4K65 - chains A and B; structure by X-ray diffraction, 2.90 A resolution.

Chain A:
Name: Hemagglutinin
Organism: Influenza A virus
UniProt: A8HWY8 (A8HWY8_9INFA); residues 5-324 here correspond to UniProt positions 17-336 (UniProt number = residue number + 12)
Sequence (321 residues; each row starts with the number of its first residue):
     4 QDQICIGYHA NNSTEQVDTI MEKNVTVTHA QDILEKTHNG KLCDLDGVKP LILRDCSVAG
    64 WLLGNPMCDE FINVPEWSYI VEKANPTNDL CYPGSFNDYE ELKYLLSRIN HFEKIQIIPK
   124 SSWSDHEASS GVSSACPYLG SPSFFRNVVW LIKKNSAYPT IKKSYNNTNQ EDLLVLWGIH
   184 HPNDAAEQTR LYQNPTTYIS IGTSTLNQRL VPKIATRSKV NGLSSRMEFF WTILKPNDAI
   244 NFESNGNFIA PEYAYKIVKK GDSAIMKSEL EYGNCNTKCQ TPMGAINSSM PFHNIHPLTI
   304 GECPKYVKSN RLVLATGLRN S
Sequence notes: expression tag (4); engineered mutation Y107 (His119 in A8HWY8), A160 (Thr172 in A8HWY8), L226 (Gln238 in A8HWY8), S228 (Gly240 in A8HWY8)
Disulfide bonds: C46-C278, C59-C71, C94-C139, C282-C306
Covalent attachments: N-acetylglucosamine (NAG) linked to N169

Chain B:
Name: Hemagglutinin
Organism: Influenza A virus
UniProt: A8HWY8 (A8HWY8_9INFA); residues 335-498 here correspond to UniProt positions 347-510 (UniProt number = residue number + 12)
Sequence (164 residues; numbered 335 to 498; the number before each row is that of its first residue):
   335 GLFGAIAGFI EGGWQGMVDG WYGYHHSNEQ GSGYAADKES TQKAIDGVTN KVNSIIDKMN
   395 TQFEAVGREF NNLERRIENL NKKMEDGFLD VWTYNAELLV LMENERTLDF HDSNVKNLYD
   455 KVRLQLRDNA KELGNGCFEF YHKCDNECME SIRNGTYNYP QYSE
Disulfide bonds: C478-C482

Interface between chain A and chain B:
Contacting residue pairs - 103 pairs, chain A then chain B:
  Q4(A) with E473(B); F474(B), hydrogen bond (side chain-backbone)
  D5(A) with S361(B); N362(B); F472(B); E473(B); F474(B), hydrogen bond (backbone-backbone); C478(B)
  Q6(A) with H359(B); H360(B); S361(B), hydrogen bond (backbone-backbone); L467(B); F472(B); E473(B); F474(B); M483(B)
  I7(A) with H359(B); C471(B); F472(B), hydrogen bond (backbone-backbone); F474(B); M483(B), hydrophobic
  C8(A) with W348(B); G357(B); Y358(B); H359(B), hydrogen bond (backbone-backbone); G470(B); C471(B), disulfide
  I9(A) with I344(B); W348(B); G357(B); Y358(B), hydrophobic; L452(B), hydrophobic; V456(B), hydrophobic; G470(B), hydrogen bond (backbone-backbone); F472(B), hydrophobic
  G10(A) with W348(B); M351(B); Y356(B); G357(B), hydrogen bond (backbone-backbone)
  Y11(A) with I340(B); A341(B), hydrogen bond (side chain-backbone); I344(B), hydrophobic; G346(B), hydrogen bond (side chain-backbone); G347(B); W348(B), hydrogen bond (backbone-backbone); M351(B); W355(B); V449(B), hydrophobic
  H12(A) with M351(B), hydrogen bond (side chain-backbone); G354(B), hydrogen bond (side chain-backbone); W355(B), hydrogen bond (backbone-backbone)
  A13(A) with G347(B); W348(B); Q349(B)
  N14(A) with Q349(B)
  N15(A) with Q349(B), hydrogen bond
  V20(A) with N438(B)
  D21(A) with L435(B); N438(B), hydrogen bond (backbone-side chain)
  T22(A) with L435(B); E439(B), hydrogen bond
  I23(A) with L435(B); E439(B)
  M24(A) with E439(B)
  T31(A) with W355(B)
  H32(A) with W355(B)
  Q34(A) with V386(B)
  E103(A) with E403(B); F404(B); N405(B)
  K106(A) with E403(B), salt bridge
  P300(A) with A399(B)
  K308(A) with M393(B); N394(B), hydrogen bond (side chain-backbone); Q396(B); E398(B), salt bridge
  Y309(A) with Q396(B), hydrogen bond (backbone-side chain); L423(B), hydrophobic
  V310(A) with Q396(B); T427(B)
  K311(A) with D420(B), salt bridge; L423(B); D424(B), salt bridge; T427(B), hydrogen bond (backbone-side chain)
  S312(A) with T427(B); E431(B), hydrogen bond
  L315(A) with E431(B)
  V316(A) with V434(B); N438(B), hydrogen bond (backbone-side chain)
  L317(A) with V386(B), hydrophobic; I389(B), hydrophobic; V434(B), hydrophobic; N438(B)
  A318(A) with N438(B), hydrogen bond (backbone-side chain); T441(B)
  T319(A) with W355(B); V382(B); H445(B), hydrogen bond (backbone-side chain)
  G320(A) with W355(B); L442(B); H445(B), hydrogen bond (backbone-side chain)
  L321(A) with W355(B); H445(B)
Interface residues without a listed pair, chain A (46 interface residues in all): K26, V28, V30, I36, E85, I268, K270, P294, F295, L301, R322
Interface residues without a listed pair, chain B (65 interface residues in all): A339, E345, V352, E363, I390, G401, E408, W426, A430, Y453, L460, H476, K477, I486
Disulfides between the chains: C8(A)-C471(B)

Summary:
46 residues of chain A face 65 of chain B across their interface, with 1 disulfide bond, 24 hydrogen bonds and
4 salt bridges. Polar pairs include K106(A)-E403(B), K308(A)-E398(B) and K311(A)-D420(B). N-acetylglucosamine
is covalently linked to N169(A).
Here chain A is Hemagglutinin and chain B is Hemagglutinin, both from Influenza A virus. Entry 4K65 (Structure
of an airborne transmissible avian influenza H5 hemagglutinin mutant from the influenza virus
A/Indonesia/5/2005) was determined by X-ray diffraction together with 4K62, 4K63, 4K64, 4K66 and 4K67 from the
same study.
